7TKH - chains V and X of the 27 polymer chains in the assembly; structure by electron microscopy, 4.40 A resolution (low resolution: residue-level contacts below are approximate; hydrogen-bond / salt-bridge calls are withheld).

# Chain V
Name: ATP synthase subunit d
Organism: Saccharomyces cerevisiae
Reference sequence: P30902 (ATP7_YEAST); residues 1-173 here correspond to UniProt positions 2-174 (UniProt number = residue number + 1)
Amino-acid sequence (173 residues; each row starts with the number of its first residue):
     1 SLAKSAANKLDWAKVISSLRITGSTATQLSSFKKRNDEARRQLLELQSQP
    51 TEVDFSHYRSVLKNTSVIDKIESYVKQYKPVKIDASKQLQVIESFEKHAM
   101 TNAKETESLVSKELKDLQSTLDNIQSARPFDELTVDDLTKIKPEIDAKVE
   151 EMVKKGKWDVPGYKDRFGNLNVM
Not modelled in the structure: 1-2
Swiss-Prot annotation at these positions:
  - modified residue: Ser-1 (N-acetylserine)

# Chain X
Name: ATP synthase subunit H
Organism: Saccharomyces cerevisiae
Reference sequence: Q12349 (ATP14_YEAST); residues 1-92 here correspond to UniProt positions 33-124 (UniProt number = residue number + 32)
Amino-acid sequence (92 residues; row label = number of the first residue in the row):
     1 NVIQDLYLRELKDTKLAPSTLQDAEGNVKPWNPPQKPNLPELELQGPEAL
    51 KAYTEQNVETAHVAKESEEGESEPIEEDWLVLDDAEETKESH
Not modelled in the structure: 63-92

# Chain V / chain X interface
Residue-residue contacts (6; chain V residue first):
  Thr-22(V) with Glu-59(X)
  Gly-23(V) with Glu-59(X)
  Ile-83(V) with Leu-39(X); Pro-40(X)
  Lys-87(V) with Leu-42(X); Glu-43(X)
Interface residues without a listed pair, chain X (6 interface residues in all): Thr-60

# Summary
4 residues of chain V face 6 of chain X across their interface.
Here chain V is ATP synthase subunit d and chain X is ATP synthase subunit H, both from Saccharomyces
cerevisiae. Entry 7TKH (Yeast ATP synthase State 2catalytic(b) with 10 mM ATP backbone model) was determined
by electron microscopy together with 7TJS, 7TJT, 7TJU, 7TJV, 7TJW, 7TJX and 30 further entries from the same
study.
